Entry 7PIQ (electron microscopy, 9.70 A resolution (very low resolution: no residue pairs are listed; an interface is given only as per-side residue counts)); this record covers chains r and 3 of the 54 polymer chains in the assembly.

# Chain r
Molecule: 50S ribosomal protein L22
Organism: Mycoplasma pneumoniae M129
UniProt: P75575 (RL22_MYCPN); residue numbers follow UniProt; this construct covers 1-159
Chain sequence (159 residues; each row starts with the number of its first residue):
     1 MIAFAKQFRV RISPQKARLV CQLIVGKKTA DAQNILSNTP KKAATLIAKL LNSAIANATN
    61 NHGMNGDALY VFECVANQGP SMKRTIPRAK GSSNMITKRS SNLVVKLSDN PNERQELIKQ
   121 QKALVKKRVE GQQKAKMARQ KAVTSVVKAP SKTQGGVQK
Not modelled in the structure: 140-159
Curated features (UniProtKB/Swiss-Prot):
  - natural variant: Pro-111 to Arg-114 (deletion: After 48 telithromycin passages), Asn-112 (N112R: After 37 telithromycin passages), Arg-114 (R114T: After 20 and 32 telithromycin passages)
Cystine bridges: Cys-21/Cys-74

# Chain 3
Molecule: 23S ribosomal RNA
Organism: Mycoplasma pneumoniae M129
Sequence (2907 nucleotides; numbered 1 to 2907; the number before each row is that of its first residue):
     1 UACAAUAAGU UACUAAGGGC UUAUGGUGGA UGCCUUGGCA CUAAUAGGCG AUGAAGGACG
    61 UGUUAACCUG CGAUAAGCUU CGGGUAGGUG GUAAGAACCU CAGAUCCGGA GAUUUCCGAA
   121 UGGAGCAAUC CGGUAGUUGG AAACAGCUAU CAUUAAUUGA UGAAUAAAUA GUCAAUUAAA
   181 GCAAUACGUG GUGAAGUGAA ACAUCUCAGU AGCCACAGGA AAAGAAAACG AAUGUGAUUC
   241 CGUGUGUAGU GGCGAGCGAA AGCGGAACAG GCCAAACUUA UCAUUAGAUA GGGGUUGUAG
   301 GGCUUGCAAU GUGGACUUGA AAACGAUAGA AGAAGCUGUU GGAAAGCAGC GCGCAAAAGG
   361 GUGAUAGCCC CGUAUUUGAA AUUGUUUUCA UACCUAGCGA GAUCCCUGAG UAGCUCGGAA
   421 AACGUUAUUU UGAGUGAAUC UGCCCAGACC AUUGGGUAAG CCUAAAUACU AAUUAGUGAC
   481 CGAUAGCGAA ACAGUACCGU GAGGGAAAGG UGAAAAGAAC CCAGAGAUGG GAGUGAAAUA
   541 GAUUCUGAAA CCAUAUGCCU ACAACGUGUC AGAGCACAUU AAUGUGUGAU GGCGUGCGUU
   601 UUGAAGUAUG AGCCGGCGAG UUAUGAUAGC AAGCGUUAGU UAACCAGGAG AUGGGGAGCU
   661 GUAGCGAAAG CGAGUUUUAA AAGAGCGUUU GUUUGUUAUU AUAGACCCGA AACGGGUUGA
   721 GCUAGUCAUG AGCAGGUUGA AGGUUGAGUA ACAUCAACUG GAGGACCGAA CCGACUCUCG
   781 UUGAAACGAU AGCGGAUGAC UUGUGAUUAG GGGUGAAAUU CCAAUCGAAA UCCGUGAUAG
   841 CUGGUUCUCG UCGAAAUAGC UUUAAGGCUA GCGUGAGAUC ACAAAUAAGU GGAGGUAAAG
   901 CUACUGAAUG UAUGAUGGCG CCACCUAGGC GUACUGAAUA CAAUUAAACU CUGAAUGCCA
   961 UUUAUUUUAU UCUCGCAGUC AGACAGUGGG GGAUAAGCUU CAUUGUCAAG AGGGGAAGAG
  1021 CCCAGAUCAU UAAAUAAGGU CCCCAAAAUA UACUAAGUGG AAAAGGAUGU GAAAGUGCUA
  1081 AAACAGCAAG GAUGUUGGCU UAGAAGCAGC CAUCGUUUAA AGAGUGCGUA ACAGCUCACU
  1141 UGUCGAGUGU UUUUGCGCCG AAGAUGUAAC GGGGCUAAGU AUAUUACCGA AUUUAUGGAU
  1201 AAGAUUUAUA UCUUGUGGUA GACGAGCGUU GUAUUGGAGU UGAAGUCAAA GCGUGAGCAU
  1261 UGGUGGAUCC AAUACAAGUG AGAAUGCCGG CAUGAGUAAC GCUUGGGAGU GAGAAUCUCC
  1321 CAAACCGAUU GACUAAGGUU UCCUGGACCA GGGUCGUCCU UCCAGGGUUA GUCUGGACCU
  1381 AAGCUGAGGC UGAAAAGCGU AGGCGAUGGA CAACAGGUUA AUAUUCCUGU ACUUACAGUU
  1441 AGACUGAUGG AGUGACAAAG AAGGUUUUCC ACCCCCAUAA UUGGAUUUGG GGAUAAAUCA
  1501 UAAGGUGGUA CAAUAGGCAA AUCCGUUGUG CAUAACAUUG AGUGAUGAUG UCGAGUGAAU
  1561 GAGUGAUCAA GUAGCGAAGG UGGUAUUAAU CAUGCUUUCA AGAAAAGCUU CUAGGGUUAA
  1621 UCUAGCUGUA ACCAGUACCG AGAACGAACA CACGUAGUCA AGGAGAGGAU CCUAAGGUUA
  1681 GCGAGUGAAC UAUAGCCAAG GAACUCUGCA AAUUAACCCC GUAAGUUAGC GAGAAGGGGU
  1741 GCUUAUGUAA AAGUAAGCCG CAGUGAAGAA CGAGGGGGGA CUGUUUAACU AAAACACAAC
  1801 UCUAUGCCAA ACCGUAAGGU GAUGUAUAUG GGGUGACACC UGCCCAGUGC UGGAAGGUUA
  1861 AAGAAGGAGG UUAGCGCAAG CGAAGCUUUU AACUGAAGCC CCAGUGAACG GCGGCCGUAA
  1921 CUAUAACGGU CCUAAGGUAG CGAAAUUCCU AGUCGGGUAA AUUCCGUCCC GCUUGAAUGG
  1981 UGUAACCAUC UCUUGACUGU CUCGGCUAUA GACUCGGUGA AAUCCAGGUA CGGGUGAAGA
  2041 CACCCGUUAG GCGCAACGGG ACGGAAAGAC CCCGUGAAGC UUUACUGUAG CUUAAUAUUG
  2101 AUCAGGACAU UAUCAUGUAG AGAAUAGGUA GGAGCAAUCG AUGCAAGUUC GCUAGGACUU
  2161 GUUGAUGCGA AAGGUGGAAU ACUACCCUUG GUUGUGUGCU GUUCUAAUUG GUAACUGUUA
  2221 UCCAGUUUCA AGACAGUGUU AGGUGGGCAG UUUGACUGGG GCGGUCGCCU CCUAAAAGGU
  2281 AACGGAGGCG UACAAAGGUA CCUUCAGUAC GGUUGGAAAU CGUAUGUAGA GUGUAAUGGU
  2341 GUAAGGGUGC UUGACUGUGA GACAUACAGG UCGAACAGGU GAGAAAUCAG GUCAUAGUGA
  2401 UCCGGUGGUC CAGUAUGGAA UGGCCAUCGC UCAACGGAUA AAAGCUACUC CGGGGAUAAC
  2461 AGGCUGAUAC UGCCCAAGAG UUCAUAUCGA CGGCAGUGUU UGGCACCUCG AUGUCGACUC
  2521 AUCUCAUCCU CGAGCUGAAG CAGGUUCGAA GGGUUCGGCU GUUCGCCGAU UAAAGAGAUA
  2581 CGUGAGUUGG GUUCAAACCG UCGUGAGACA GGUUGGUCCC UAUCUAUUGU GCCCGUAGGA
  2641 AGAUUGAAGA GUGUUGCUUC UAGUACGAGA GGACCGAAGC GAGGACACCU CUUAUGCUCC
  2701 AGUUGUAGCG CCAGCUGCAC CGCUGGGUAG UAACGUGUCU AUUAGAUAAA CGCUGAAAGC
  2761 AUCUAAGUGU GAAACUAUCU CAAAGAUUAA UCUUCCCAUU UCGCAAGAAA GUAAGAGCCG
  2821 UCAAAGACGA UGACGUUGAU AGGUUACAGG UGUAAGCAUA GUGAUAUGUU GAGCUGAGUA
  2881 AUACUAAUUG CUCGAGGACU UAUUGGA
Not modelled in the structure: 1-7, 923-927, 1560-1569, 2901-2907

# Interface between chain r and chain 3
At this resolution (10 A) residue pairs are not listed: 56 residues of chain r and 57 of chain 3 lie at the interface.

# Summary
The interface between chain r and chain 3 involves 56 residues on one side and 57 on the other.
Chain r is 50S ribosomal protein L22 and chain 3 is 23S ribosomal RNA, both from Mycoplasma pneumoniae M129;
the structure, 70S ribosome with A- and P-site tRNAs in pseudouridimycin-treated Mycoplasma pneumoniae cells,
was determined by electron microscopy, deposited together with 7OOC, 7OOD, 7P6Z, 7PAH, 7PAI, 7PAJ and 23
further entries.
